PDB entry 4XXD | X-ray diffraction, 2.41 A resolution | chains A and B of the 3 polymer chains in the assembly

== Chain A ==
Name: Fab Light Chain
Organism: Homo sapiens
Notes: antibody fragment or engineered binder
Amino-acid sequence (219 residues; row label = number of the first residue in the row; a row labelled like 27A-27E holds insertion residues (27A, then the next letters in order)):
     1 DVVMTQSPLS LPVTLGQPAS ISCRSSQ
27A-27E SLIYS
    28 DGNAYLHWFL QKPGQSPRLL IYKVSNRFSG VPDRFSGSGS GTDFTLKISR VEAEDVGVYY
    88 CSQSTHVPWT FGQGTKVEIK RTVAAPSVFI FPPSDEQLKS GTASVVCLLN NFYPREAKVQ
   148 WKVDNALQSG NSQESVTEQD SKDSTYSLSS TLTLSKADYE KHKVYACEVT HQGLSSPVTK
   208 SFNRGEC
Unresolved in the structure: 214

== Chain B ==
Name: Fab Heavy Chain
Organism: Homo sapiens
Notes: antibody fragment or engineered binder
Amino-acid sequence (223 residues; each row starts with the number of its first residue; a row labelled like 82A-82C holds insertion residues (82A, then the next letters in order)):
     1 EVQLVESGGG LVQPGGSLRL SCAASGFTFS RYSMSWVRQA PGKGLELVAQ IN
   52A S
    53 VGSSTYYPDT VKGRFTISRD NAKNTLYLQM
82A-82C NSL
    83 RAEDTAVYYC ASGDYWGQGT LVTVSSASTK GPSVFPLAPS SKSTSGGTAA LGCLVKDYFP
   143 EPVTVSWNSG ALTSGVHTFP AVLQSSGLYS LSSVVTVPSS SLGTQTYICN VNHKPSNTKV
   203 DKKVEPKSCH HHHHHHH
Unresolved in the structure: 1, 124-128, 209-219
Cystine bridges: Cys135-Cys191

== Chain A / chain B interface ==
Pairs across the interface - 62 pairs, chain A then chain B:
  Asp1(A) with Tyr58(B)
  Phe36(A) with Gly95(B); Trp98(B)
  Gln38(A) with Gln39(B), hydrogen bond; Tyr91(B), hydrogen bond
  Ser43(A) with Tyr91(B); Gly99(B), hydrogen bond (side chain-backbone); Gln100(B), hydrogen bond (side chain-backbone)
  Pro44(A) with Leu45(B), hydrophobic; Trp98(B)
  Leu46(A) with Asp96(B)
  Phe55(A) with Asp96(B); Tyr97(B)
  Tyr87(A) with Gln39(B); Lys43(B); Gly44(B); Leu45(B), hydrophobic
  Val94(A) with Tyr58(B), hydrophobic
  Pro95(A) with Gln50(B); Tyr58(B), hydrophobic
  Trp96(A) with Ser35(B); Val37(B), hydrophobic; Leu47(B); Gln50(B), hydrogen bond (backbone-side chain); Ala93(B), hydrophobic; Gly95(B); Trp98(B), hydrophobic
  Phe98(A) with Val37(B), hydrophobic; Leu45(B); Trp98(B), hydrophobic
  Phe116(A) with Ala132(B), hydrophobic
  Phe118(A) with Leu119(B); Ala120(B); Ala132(B); Leu133(B), hydrophobic
  Ser121(A) with Phe117(B)
  Glu123(A) with Pro118(B)
  Gln124(A) with Phe117(B); Lys138(B)
  Ser131(A) with Leu136(B); Lys138(B)
  Val133(A) with Leu119(B), hydrophobic
  Leu135(A) with Phe161(B), hydrophobic; Val176(B), hydrophobic
  Asn137(A) with His159(B); Thr178(B)
  Asn138(A) with His159(B), hydrogen bond
  Gln160(A) with Val164(B); Leu165(B), hydrogen bond (side chain-backbone); Gln166(B)
  Glu161(A) with Val164(B)
  Ser162(A) with Phe161(B); Pro162(B), hydrogen bond (side chain-backbone); Val164(B)
  Val163(A) with Pro162(B)
  Thr164(A) with Thr160(B); Phe161(B)
  Ser174(A) with His159(B); Phe161(B)
  Leu175(A) with Phe161(B)
  Ser176(A) with Phe161(B); Ser174(B), hydrogen bond
Interface residues without a listed pair, chain A (33 interface residues in all): Gln42, Thr129, Thr180
Interface residues without a listed pair, chain B (37 interface residues in all): Gly101, Lys204

== In short ==
33 residues of chain A face 37 of chain B across their interface; the contacts include 9 hydrogen bonds. Polar
contacts include Gln38(A)-Gln39(B), Gln38(A)-Tyr91(B) and Ser43(A)-Gly99(B).
Chain A is Fab Light Chain and chain B is Fab Heavy Chain, both from Homo sapiens; the structure, Crystal
Structure of mid-region amyloid beta capture by solanezumab, was determined by X-ray diffraction.
